Entry 4AQX (X-ray diffraction, 2.20 A resolution); this record covers chains A and D of the 6 polymer chains in the assembly.

[Chain A]
Molecule: DNA endonuclease I-crei
From: Chlamydomonas reinhardtii
Notes: EC 3.1.-.-
Reference sequence: P05725 (DNE1_CHLRE); numbering as in UniProt (aligned over 2-153)
Sequence (152 residues; numbered 2 to 153; the number before each row is that of its first residue):
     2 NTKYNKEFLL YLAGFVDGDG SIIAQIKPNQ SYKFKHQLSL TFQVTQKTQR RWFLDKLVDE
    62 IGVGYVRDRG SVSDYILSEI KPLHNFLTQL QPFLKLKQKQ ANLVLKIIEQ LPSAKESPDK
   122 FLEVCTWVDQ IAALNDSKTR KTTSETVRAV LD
Metal / ion sites: Mg2+ site 1: Gly-19 (shared with 1 residue of chain B; DG515(D) of chain D; 1 residue of chain E); Mg2+ site 2: Asp-20 (shared with 1 residue of chain B; 1 residue of chain C; DG515(D) of chain D; 1 residue of chain E; 1 residue of chain F)
Curated features (UniProtKB/Swiss-Prot):
  - region (Interaction with DNA): Gln-26 to Gln-38, Gln-44 to Gln-47, Arg-68 to Arg-70, Ser-138 to Thr-143
  - binding site (Mg(2+)): Gly-19, Asp-20
Reported in the primary citation:
  - conformationally variable residues: Val-73
  - binding site for the 14-nt DNA strand: Val-73
  - mutagenesis - V73A (10-fold): increased catalytic activity on endogenous methylated locus
  - mutagenesis - V73A: unchanged catalytic activity on unmethylated extrachromosomal ADCY9t

[Chain D]
Molecule: 10-nt DNA strand
Sequence (10 nucleotides; row label = number of the first residue in the row):
   515 GACAGTTTGG
Metal / ion sites: Mg2+ site 1: DG515 (shared with Gly-19(A) of chain A; 1 residue of chain B; 1 residue of chain E)

[Chain A / chain D interface]
Residue-residue contacts (32; chain A residue first):
  Gly-19(A) with DG515(D), phosphate contact
  Asp-20(A) with DG515(D), phosphate contact
  Gly-21(A) with DG515(D), sugar contact; DA516(D), phosphate contact
  Ser-22(A) with DG515(D), sugar contact; DA516(D), hydrogen bond to the phosphate
  Ile-24(A) with DA516(D), base contact; DC517(D), phosphate contact
  Gln-26(A) with DC517(D), sugar contact; DA518(D), phosphate contact
  Lys-28(A) with DG519(D), hydrogen bond to the base
  Asn-30(A) with DT521(D), hydrogen bond to the base
  Gln-44(A) with DA516(D), base contact
  Thr-46(A) with DG515(D), base contact
  Arg-68(A) with DA516(D), base contact
  Arg-70(A) with DG515(D), hydrogen bond to the base; DA516(D), base contact
  Lys-98(A) with DA516(D), salt bridge to the phosphate
  Ala-133(A) with DC517(D), phosphate contact
  Asn-136(A) with DA516(D), phosphate contact; DC517(D), hydrogen bond to the phosphate
  Asp-137(A) with DA516(D), hydrogen bond to the phosphate
  Ser-138(A) with DA516(D), phosphate contact; DC517(D), hydrogen bond to the phosphate
  Thr-140(A) with DC517(D), sugar contact; DA518(D), sugar contact
  Arg-141(A) with DC517(D), phosphate contact; DA518(D), phosphate contact
  Lys-142(A) with DC517(D), phosphate contact; DA518(D), hydrogen bond to the phosphate; DG519(D), phosphate contact
  Thr-143(A) with DA518(D), hydrogen bond to the phosphate
Interface residues without a listed pair, chain A (25 interface residues in all): Ile-23, Ile-27, Pro-29, Gln-38
Interface residues without a listed pair, chain D (7 interface residues in all): DT520

[In short]
Chain A and chain D form an interface of 25 and 7 residues respectively; the contacts include 9 hydrogen bonds
and 1 salt bridge. Polar contacts include Lys-28(A)/DG519(D), Asn-30(A)/DT521(D) and Arg-70(A)/DG515(D). From
the paper: a binding site for the 14-nt DNA strand at Val-73(A); V73A of chain A increases catalytic activity
on endogenous methylated locus.
Here chain A is DNA endonuclease I-crei (Chlamydomonas reinhardtii) and chain D is a 10-nt DNA strand. Entry
4AQX (Crystal structure of I-CreI complexed with its target methylated at position plus 2 (in the b ...) was
determined by X-ray diffraction together with 4AQU from the same study.
